PDB entry 1A6Y | X-ray diffraction, 2.30 A resolution | chains D and A of the 4 polymer chains in the assembly

== Chain D ==
Molecule: 20-nt DNA strand
Sequence (20 nucleotides; numbered 621 to 640; the number before each row is that of its first residue):
   621 CTGACCTAGTGACCTAGTTG

== Chain A ==
Protein: Orphan nuclear receptor NR1D1
From: Homo sapiens
Notes: fragment: dna binding domain consists of residues a 101 to a 164, b 101 to b 164; engineered mutation(s): H116L
Reference sequence: P20393 (NR1D1_HUMAN); the construct lacks a stretch of the UniProt sequence, so the offset changes along the chain: 92-133 = UniProt 123-164; 134-184 = UniProt 166-216
Sequence (94 residues; each row starts with the number of its first residue):
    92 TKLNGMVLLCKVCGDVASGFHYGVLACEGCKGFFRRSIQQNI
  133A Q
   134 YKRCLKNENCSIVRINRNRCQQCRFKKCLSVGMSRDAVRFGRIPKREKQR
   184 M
Unresolved in the structure: 92-98, 176-184
Differences from the reference sequence: cloning artifact (116)
Ion coordination: Zn2+ site 1: Cys-101, Cys-104, Cys-118, Cys-121; Zn2+ site 2: Cys-137, Cys-143, Cys-153, Cys-156
Swiss-Prot annotation at these positions:
  - DNA-binding region: Val-98 to Phe-173 (Nuclear receptor)
  - zinc finger (NR C4-type): Cys-101 to Cys-121, Cys-137 to Cys-161
  - modified residue (N6-acetyllysine): Lys-159, Lys-160

== Interface between chain D and chain A ==
Contacting residue pairs - 16 pairs, chain D then chain A:
  DG629(D) with Gln-154(A), hydrogen bond to the phosphate
  DT630(D) with Phe-124(A), phosphate contact; Arg-127(A), salt bridge to the phosphate; Asn-151(A), phosphate contact; Gln-154(A), hydrogen bond to the phosphate
  DG631(D) with Glu-119(A), sugar contact; Gly-120(A), sugar contact; Arg-127(A), hydrogen bond to the base; Arg-150(A), salt bridge to the phosphate; Asn-151(A), hydrogen bond to the phosphate; Arg-157(A), salt bridge to the phosphate
  DA632(D) with Glu-119(A), base contact
  DC633(D) with Glu-119(A), hydrogen bond to the base
  DT638(D) with Phe-173(A), base contact; Gly-174(A), base contact
  DT639(D) with Phe-173(A), phosphate contact
Interface residues without a listed pair, chain D (8 interface residues in all): DG637
Interface residues without a listed pair, chain A (12 interface residues in all): Lys-122, Arg-126

== Summary ==
8 residues of chain D and 12 residues of chain A are in contact, with 5 hydrogen bonds and 3 salt bridges.
Polar contacts include DG631(D)/Arg-127(A), DC633(D)/Glu-119(A) and DG629(D)/Gln-154(A). Curated annotation
(UniProt) lists a DNA-binding region on chain A.
Chain D is a 20-nt DNA strand and chain A is Orphan nuclear receptor NR1D1 (Homo sapiens); the structure,
Reverba orphan nuclear receptor/DNA complex, was determined by X-ray diffraction.
